4PHS - chain A; structure by X-ray diffraction, 1.54 A resolution.

# Chain A
Molecule: Putative glycosyltransferase (GalT1)
From: Streptococcus parasanguinis
Reference sequence: I1ZPA1 (I1ZPA1_STRPA); residues 1-272 here = UniProt positions 1-272
Sequence (277 residues; row label = number of the first residue in the row; numbers below 1 keep their minus sign (Ser-4 is residue -4)):
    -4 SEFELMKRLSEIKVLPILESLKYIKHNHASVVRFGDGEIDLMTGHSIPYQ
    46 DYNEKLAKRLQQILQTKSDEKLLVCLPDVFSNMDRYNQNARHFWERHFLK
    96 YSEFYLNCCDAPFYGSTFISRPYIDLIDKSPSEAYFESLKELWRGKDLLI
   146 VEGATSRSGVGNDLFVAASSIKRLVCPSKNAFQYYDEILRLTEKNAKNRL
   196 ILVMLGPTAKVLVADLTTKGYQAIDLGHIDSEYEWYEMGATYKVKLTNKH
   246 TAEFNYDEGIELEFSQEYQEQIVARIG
Construct notes: expression tag (-4 to 0)
Modified positions: Mse37, Mse78, Mse199, Mse233 (selenomethionine; parent Met)
Disulfides: Cys103-Cys104
Small-molecule neighbours: UDP (uridine-5'-diphosphate): Arg28, Tyr44, Gln45, Ser115, Arg116, Glu147, Gly148, Thr150, Ser151, Pro172, Ser173, Lys174, Asn175, Ala176, Mse199, Leu200, Gly201, Pro202, Lys205, Asp220, Leu221, Gly222, His223, His245, Glu248
What the authors report for this chain:
  - mutagenesis - R28A: abolished catalytic activity
  - mutagenesis - H223A, H245A: decreased catalytic activity
  - mutagenesis - D31A, D31E, H223A: abolished catalytic activity (production of mature Fap1)

# Summary
Ligands of chain A: UDP. From the paper: D31A, D31E and H223A abolish catalytic activity (production of mature
Fap1); H223A and H245A reduce catalytic activity.
Chain A is Putative glycosyltransferase (GalT1) (Streptococcus parasanguinis); the structure, Selenomethionine
substituted structure of domain of unknown function 1792 (DUF1792), was determined by X-ray diffraction (same
publication as 4PHR and 4PFX).
